PDB entry 3SWM | X-ray diffraction, 4.25 A resolution (low resolution: residue-level contacts below are approximate; hydrogen-bond / salt-bridge calls are withheld) | chains A and E of the 6 polymer chains in the assembly

# Chain A
Name: NAC domain-containing protein 19
Source organism: Arabidopsis thaliana
Notes: fragment: NAC domain
UniProt: Q9C932 (NAC19_ARATH); numbering as in UniProt (aligned over 1-168)
Amino-acid sequence (174 residues; row label = number of the first residue in the row; numbers below 1 keep their minus sign (His-5 is residue -5)):
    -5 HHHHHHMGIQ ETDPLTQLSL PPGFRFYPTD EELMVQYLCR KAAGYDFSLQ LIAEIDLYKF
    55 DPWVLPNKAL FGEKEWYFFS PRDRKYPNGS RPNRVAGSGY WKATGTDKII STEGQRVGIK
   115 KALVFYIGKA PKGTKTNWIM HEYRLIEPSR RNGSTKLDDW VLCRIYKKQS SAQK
Disordered / not traced: -5 to 7, 79-85, 144-151, 164-168
Sequence notes: expression tag (-5 to 0)

# Chain E
Molecule: oligonucleotide forward
Sequence (26 nucleotides; row label = number of the first residue in the row):
     1 GTCTTGCGTG TTGGAACACG CAACAG

# Chain A / chain E interface
Pairs across the interface (12):
  Pro86(A) - DC3(E)
  Pro86(A) - DT4(E)
  Pro86(A) - DT5(E)
  Asn87(A) - DT4(E)
  Asn87(A) - DT5(E)
  Arg88(A) - DT4(E)
  Lys96(A) - DT5(E)
  Ala97(A) - DT5(E)
  Gly99(A) - DC7(E)
  Gly99(A) - DG8(E)
  Thr100(A) - DC7(E)
  Asp101(A) - DG6(E)
Interface residues without a listed pair, chain A (11 interface residues in all): Val89, Thr98, Lys115

# In short
Chain A and chain E form an interface of 11 and 6 residues respectively.
Here chain A is NAC domain-containing protein 19 (Arabidopsis thaliana) and chain E is oligonucleotide
forward. Entry 3SWM (The NAC domain of ANAC019 in complex with DNA, gold derivative) was determined by X-ray
diffraction, deposited together with 3SWP and 4DUL.
